Entry 6M65 (X-ray diffraction, 1.44 A resolution); this record covers chain A.

# Chain A
Protein: Hydrolase, NUDIX family protein
From: Mycolicibacterium smegmatis MC2 155
UniProt: A0QUZ2 (A0QUZ2_MYCS2); numbering as in UniProt (aligned over 1-322)
Chain sequence (342 residues; numbered -19 to 322; the number before each row is that of its first residue; numbers below 1 keep their minus sign (Met-19 is residue -19)):
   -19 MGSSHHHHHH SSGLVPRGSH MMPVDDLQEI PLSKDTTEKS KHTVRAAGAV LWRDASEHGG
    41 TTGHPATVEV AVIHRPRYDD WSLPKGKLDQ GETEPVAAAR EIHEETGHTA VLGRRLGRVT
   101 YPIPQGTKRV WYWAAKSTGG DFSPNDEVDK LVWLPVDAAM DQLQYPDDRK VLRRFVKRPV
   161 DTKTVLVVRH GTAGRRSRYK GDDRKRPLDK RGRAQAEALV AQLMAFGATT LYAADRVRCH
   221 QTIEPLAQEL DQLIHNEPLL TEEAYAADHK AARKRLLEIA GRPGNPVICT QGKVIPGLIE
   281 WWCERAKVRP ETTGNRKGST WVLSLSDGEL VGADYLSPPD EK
Not modelled in the structure: -19 to 21, 36-46
Differences from the reference sequence: expression tag (-19 to 0)
Ion coordination: Mg2+: Tyr101 (together with GDP)
Residues lining bound ligands:
  - GDP: Arg55, Arg57, Tyr58, Lys65, Tyr101, Ile103, Lys108, Tyr145, Asp148
  - pyrophosphate (POP): Arg169, His170, Ala173, Gly174, Arg176, Arg186, Arg218, Glu242, Gln271, Gly272, Lys273, Lys297

# In short
Bound to chain A: GDP and pyrophosphate.
Chain A is Hydrolase, NUDIX family protein (Mycolicibacterium smegmatis MC2 155); the structure, Crystal
structure of Mycobacterium smegmatis MutT1 in complex with GMPPNP (GDP), was determined by X-ray diffraction
(same publication as 6M69, 6M6Y and 6M72).
